Entry 6TUO (X-ray diffraction, 1.80 A resolution); this record covers chains A and R of the 3 polymer chains in the assembly.

# Chain A
Name: Piwi protein AF_1318
From: Archaeoglobus fulgidus (strain ATCC 49558 / VC-16 / DSM 4304 / JCM 9628 / NBRC 100126)
Notes: fragment: Arhaeoglobus fulgidus Argonaute protein
UniProt: O28951 (PIWI_ARCFU); residues 1-427 here = UniProt positions 1-427
Amino-acid sequence (441 residues; numbered -13 to 427; the number before each row is that of its first residue; numbers below 1 keep their minus sign (Met-13 is residue -13)):
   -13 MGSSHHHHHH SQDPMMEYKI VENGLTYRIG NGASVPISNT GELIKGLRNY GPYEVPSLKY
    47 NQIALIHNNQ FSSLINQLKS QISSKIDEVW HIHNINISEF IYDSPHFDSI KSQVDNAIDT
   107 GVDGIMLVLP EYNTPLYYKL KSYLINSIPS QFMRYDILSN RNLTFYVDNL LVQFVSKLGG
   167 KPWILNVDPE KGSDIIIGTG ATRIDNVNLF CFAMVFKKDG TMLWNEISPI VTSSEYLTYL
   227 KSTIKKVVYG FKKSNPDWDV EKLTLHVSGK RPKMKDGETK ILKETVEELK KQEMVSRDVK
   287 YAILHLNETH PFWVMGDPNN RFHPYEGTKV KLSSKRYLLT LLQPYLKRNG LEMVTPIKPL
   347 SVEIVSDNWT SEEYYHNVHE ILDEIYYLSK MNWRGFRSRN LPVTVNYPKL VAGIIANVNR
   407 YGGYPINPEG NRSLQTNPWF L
Unresolved in the structure: -13 to 9, 302-308, 333-338
Sequence notes: initiating methionine (-13); expression tag (-12 to 0)
Ion coordination: Mg2+: Gln159, Leu427 (shared with DA1(R), DT3(R) of chain R)
Swiss-Prot annotation at these positions:
  - region: Tyr118 to Tyr124 (Binds 5'-phosphorylated end of guide DNA), Arg147, Asn148 (Binds target DNA), Thr150 to Asn155 (Binds guide DNA)
  - binding site (a divalent metal cation): Gln159, Leu427
  - mutagenesis: Tyr123 (Y123A: Reduced binding affinity for siRNA), Lys127 (K127A: Reduced binding affinity for siRNA), Gln137 (Q137A: Reduced binding affinity for siRNA), Lys163 (K163A: Reduced binding affinity for siRNA), His296 to Asp303 (No longer dimerizes), Leu427 (L427LG: Reduced binding to siRNA)

# Chain R
Molecule: 14-nt DNA strand
Notes: fragment: oligodeoxyribonucleotide
Sequence (14 nucleotides; numbered 1 to 14; the number before each row is that of its first residue):
     1 ATTGTACGTA CAAT
Ion coordination: Mg2+: DA1, DT3 (shared with Gln159(A), Leu427(A) of chain A)

# How chain A and chain R interact
Pairs across the interface (39; chain A residue first):
  Glu117(A) - DA1(R)  base contact
  Tyr118(A) - DA1(R)  base contact
  Asn119(A) - DA1(R)  hydrogen bond to the base
  Thr120(A) - DA1(R)  hydrogen bond to the base
  Tyr123(A) - DA1(R)  stacking on the base
  Lys127(A) - DA1(R)  salt bridge to the phosphate
  Ser136(A) - DA1(R)  phosphate contact
  Gln137(A) - DA1(R)  hydrogen bond to the phosphate
  Gln137(A) - DT2(R)  phosphate contact
  Phe138(A) - DA1(R)  hydrogen bond to the phosphate
  Phe138(A) - DT2(R)  sugar contact
  Met139(A) - DA1(R)  phosphate contact
  Met139(A) - DT2(R)  phosphate contact
  Arg140(A) - DA1(R)  base contact
  Arg140(A) - DT2(R)  hydrogen bond to the phosphate
  Ile143(A) - DT2(R)  base contact
  Arg147(A) - DT2(R)  hydrogen bond to the base
  Arg147(A) - DT3(R)  hydrogen bond to the base
  Phe151(A) - DT2(R)  base contact
  Tyr152(A) - DT2(R)  hydrogen bond to the phosphate
  Asn155(A) - DT2(R)  base contact
  Leu156(A) - DT2(R)  sugar contact
  Gln159(A) - DA1(R)  phosphate contact
  Gln159(A) - DT2(R)  hydrogen bond to the phosphate
  Gln159(A) - DT3(R)  hydrogen bond to the phosphate
  Lys163(A) - DA1(R)  salt bridge to the phosphate
  Gln329(A) - DA6(R)  phosphate contact
  Pro330(A) - DT5(R)  sugar contact
  Tyr331(A) - DT5(R)  phosphate contact
  Tyr331(A) - DA6(R)  phosphate contact
  Leu332(A) - DT5(R)  phosphate contact
  Leu332(A) - DA6(R)  hydrogen bond to the phosphate
  Arg380(A) - DT3(R)  salt bridge to the phosphate
  Arg380(A) - DG4(R)  salt bridge to the phosphate
  Arg383(A) - DT3(R)  hydrogen bond to the base
  Arg383(A) - DG4(R)  sugar contact
  Arg385(A) - DG4(R)  phosphate contact
  Leu427(A) - DA1(R)  phosphate contact
  Leu427(A) - DT3(R)  phosphate contact
Interface residues without a listed pair, chain A (30 interface residues in all): Leu115, Lys344, Asn378

# Overview
The interface between chain A and chain R involves 30 residues on one side and 6 on the other; the contacts
include 12 hydrogen bonds, 4 salt bridges and 1 aromatic stacking contact. Polar pairs include
Asn119(A)-DA1(R), Thr120(A)-DA1(R) and Arg147(A)-DT2(R).
Chain A is Piwi protein AF_1318 (Archaeoglobus fulgidus (strain ATCC 49558 / VC-16 / DSM 4304 / JCM 9628 /
NBRC 100126)) and chain R is a 14-nt DNA strand; the structure, Crystal structure of Archaeoglobus fulgidus
Argonaute protein with cognate DNA oligoduplex 5'-pATTGTACGTACAAT, was determined by X-ray diffraction.
